PDB entry 1FP4 | X-ray diffraction, 2.50 A resolution | chains B and D of the 4 polymer chains in the assembly

# Chain B (and D)
Molecule: Nitrogenase molybdenum-iron protein beta chain
Source organism: Azotobacter vinelandii
Notes: EC 1.18.6.1; chain D of this document is another copy of the same molecule, construct and numbering; everything in this record applies to it too
UniProtKB: P07329 (NIFK_AZOVI); residues 1-523 here = UniProt positions 1-523
Amino-acid sequence (523 residues; numbered 1 to 523; the number before each row is that of its first residue):
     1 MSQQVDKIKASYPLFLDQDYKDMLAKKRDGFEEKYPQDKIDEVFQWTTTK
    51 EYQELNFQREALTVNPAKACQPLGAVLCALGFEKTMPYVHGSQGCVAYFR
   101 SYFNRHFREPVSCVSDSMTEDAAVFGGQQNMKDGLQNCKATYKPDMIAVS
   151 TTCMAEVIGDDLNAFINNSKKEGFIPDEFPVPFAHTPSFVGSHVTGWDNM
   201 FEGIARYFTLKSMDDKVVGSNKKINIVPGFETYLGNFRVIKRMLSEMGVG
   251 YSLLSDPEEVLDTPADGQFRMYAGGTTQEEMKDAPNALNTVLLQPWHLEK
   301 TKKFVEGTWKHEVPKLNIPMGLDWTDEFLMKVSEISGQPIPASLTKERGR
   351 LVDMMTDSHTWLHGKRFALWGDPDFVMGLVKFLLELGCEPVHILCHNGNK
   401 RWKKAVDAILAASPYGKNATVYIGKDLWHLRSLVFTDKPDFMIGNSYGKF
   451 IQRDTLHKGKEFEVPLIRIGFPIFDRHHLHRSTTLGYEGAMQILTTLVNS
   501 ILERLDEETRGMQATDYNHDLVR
Unresolved in the structure: 1
Ion coordination: fe-s cluster Fe: Cys70, Cys95, Cys153, Ser188 (shared with 3 residues of chain A); Ca2+ site 1: Arg108, Glu109 (shared with Asp353(D), Asp357(D) of chain D); Ca2+ site 2: Asp353, Asp357 (shared with Arg108(D), Glu109(D) of chain D)
Ligand contacts: fe-s cluster (CLP): Cys70, Pro72, Ser92, Gly94, Cys95, Tyr98, Phe99, Thr152, Cys153, Ser188
UniProt features mapped onto this chain:
  - binding site ([8Fe-7S] cluster): Cys70, Cys95, Cys153, Ser188

# How chain B and chain D interact
Contacting residue pairs (134; chain B residue first):
  Ser11(B) - Tyr517(D)  hydrogen bond (backbone-side chain)
  Ser11(B) - Asn518(D)  hydrogen bond
  Tyr12(B) - Leu505(D)  hydrophobic
  Tyr12(B) - Glu508(D)  hydrogen bond
  Tyr12(B) - Thr509(D)
  Tyr12(B) - Tyr517(D)
  Tyr12(B) - Asn518(D)
  Phe15(B) - Tyr517(D)
  Leu16(B) - Tyr517(D)
  Lys34(B) - Gln513(D)
  Gln37(B) - Gln513(D)  hydrogen bond
  Arg105(B) - Val522(D)
  Arg108(B) - Asp357(D)
  Arg108(B) - Arg523(D)  hydrogen bond (side chain-backbone)
  Glu109(B) - Asp353(D)
  Arg238(B) - Arg350(D)
  Glu259(B) - Lys346(D)  salt bridge
  Asp262(B) - Arg350(D)  salt bridge
  Pro264(B) - Lys346(D)
  Pro264(B) - Gly349(D)
  Ala265(B) - Gly349(D)  hydrogen bond (backbone-backbone)
  Ala265(B) - Val352(D)
  Ala265(B) - Asp353(D)
  Lys346(B) - Glu259(D)
  Lys346(B) - Pro264(D)
  Gly349(B) - Pro264(D)
  Gly349(B) - Ala265(D)  hydrogen bond (backbone-backbone)
  Arg350(B) - Arg238(D)
  Arg350(B) - Glu259(D)  salt bridge
  Arg350(B) - Asp262(D)  salt bridge
  Arg350(B) - Pro264(D)
  Arg350(B) - Arg481(D)
  Val352(B) - Ala265(D)
  Asp353(B) - Glu109(D)
  Asp353(B) - Thr263(D)
  Asp353(B) - Ala265(D)
  Met354(B) - His478(D)
  Met354(B) - Arg481(D)
  Asp357(B) - Arg108(D)
  Asp357(B) - His477(D)
  Asp357(B) - His478(D)
  Ser358(B) - His477(D)  hydrogen bond
  Ser358(B) - His478(D)  hydrogen bond
  Trp361(B) - His477(D)
  Ser446(B) - Leu521(D)
  Tyr447(B) - Leu521(D)  hydrophobic
  Lys449(B) - Asp506(D)  salt bridge
  Lys449(B) - His519(D)
  Lys449(B) - Asp520(D)  hydrogen bond (side chain-backbone)
  Phe450(B) - His519(D)
  Phe450(B) - Leu521(D)  hydrophobic
  Gln452(B) - Arg510(D)
  Arg453(B) - Arg510(D)
  Arg453(B) - Met512(D)
  Arg453(B) - Asp516(D)  salt bridge
  Asp454(B) - Met512(D)
  Leu456(B) - Arg510(D)
  His457(B) - Met512(D)
  Glu463(B) - Arg510(D)  salt bridge
  Arg468(B) - Asp506(D)  salt bridge
  Phe474(B) - Leu521(D)
  Phe474(B) - Val522(D)
  Phe474(B) - Arg523(D)  hydrogen bond (backbone-backbone)
  Asp475(B) - Leu502(D)
  Asp475(B) - Asp506(D)
  Asp475(B) - Leu521(D)  hydrogen bond (backbone-backbone)
  Asp475(B) - Arg523(D)
  Arg476(B) - Asn499(D)
  Arg476(B) - Leu502(D)
  Arg476(B) - Glu503(D)
  Arg476(B) - Asp506(D)  salt bridge
  His477(B) - Asp357(D)
  His477(B) - Ser358(D)  hydrogen bond
  His477(B) - Trp361(D)
  His477(B) - Thr495(D)
  His477(B) - Val498(D)
  His477(B) - Asn499(D)
  His477(B) - Leu502(D)
  His477(B) - Arg523(D)  hydrogen bond (side chain-backbone)
  His478(B) - Met354(D)
  His478(B) - Asp357(D)
  His478(B) - Ser358(D)  hydrogen bond
  His478(B) - Thr495(D)
  Leu479(B) - Asn499(D)
  Arg481(B) - Arg350(D)
  Arg481(B) - Met354(D)
  Thr495(B) - His477(D)
  Thr495(B) - His478(D)
  Val498(B) - His477(D)
  Asn499(B) - Arg476(D)
  Asn499(B) - His477(D)
  Asn499(B) - Leu479(D)
  Leu502(B) - Asp475(D)
  Leu502(B) - Arg476(D)
  Leu502(B) - His477(D)
  Glu503(B) - Arg476(D)
  Glu503(B) - Glu503(D)
  Asp506(B) - Lys449(D)  salt bridge
  Asp506(B) - Arg468(D)  salt bridge
  Asp506(B) - Asp475(D)
  Asp506(B) - Arg476(D)  salt bridge
  Glu508(B) - Tyr12(D)  hydrogen bond
  Thr509(B) - Tyr12(D)
  Arg510(B) - Gln452(D)
  Arg510(B) - Arg453(D)
  Arg510(B) - Leu456(D)
  Arg510(B) - Glu463(D)  salt bridge
  Met512(B) - Arg453(D)
  Met512(B) - Asp454(D)
  Met512(B) - His457(D)
  Gln513(B) - Lys34(D)
  Gln513(B) - Gln37(D)  hydrogen bond
  Thr515(B) - Tyr12(D)
  Asp516(B) - Arg453(D)  salt bridge
  Tyr517(B) - Ser11(D)  hydrogen bond (side chain-backbone)
  Tyr517(B) - Tyr12(D)
  Tyr517(B) - Phe15(D)  hydrophobic
  Tyr517(B) - Leu16(D)
  Asn518(B) - Ser11(D)  hydrogen bond
  Asn518(B) - Tyr12(D)
  His519(B) - Lys449(D)
  His519(B) - Phe450(D)
  Asp520(B) - Lys449(D)  hydrogen bond (backbone-side chain)
  Asp520(B) - Asp475(D)
  Leu521(B) - Ser446(D)
  Leu521(B) - Tyr447(D)  hydrophobic
  Leu521(B) - Phe474(D)
  Leu521(B) - Asp475(D)  hydrogen bond (backbone-backbone)
  Val522(B) - Arg105(D)
  Val522(B) - Phe474(D)
  Arg523(B) - Arg108(D)  hydrogen bond (backbone-side chain)
  Arg523(B) - Phe474(D)  hydrogen bond (backbone-backbone)
  Arg523(B) - Asp475(D)
  Arg523(B) - His477(D)  hydrogen bond (backbone-side chain)
Interface residues without a listed pair, chain B (68 interface residues in all): Pro13, Phe44, Thr263, Met491, Leu494, Leu505, Ala514
Interface residues without a listed pair, chain D (68 interface residues in all): Pro13, Phe44, Met491, Leu494, Ala514, Thr515

# Summary
The chain B/chain D interface involves 68 residues from each chain; the contacts include 24 hydrogen bonds and
14 salt bridges. Polar pairs include Glu259(B)-Lys346(D), Asp262(B)-Arg350(D) and Arg350(B)-Glu259(D). Ligands
of chain B: fe-s cluster. Curated annotation (UniProt) lists 4 [8Fe-7S] cluster-binding residues on chain B.
Chain B and chain D are both Nitrogenase molybdenum-iron protein beta chain (Azotobacter vinelandii); the
structure, Crystal structure of the alpha-H195Q mutant of nitrogenase, was determined by X-ray diffraction.
